PDB entry 6LGW | X-ray diffraction, 2.90 A resolution | chains A and E

== Chain A ==
Molecule: scFv 523-11
Organism: Mus musculus
Notes: antibody fragment or engineered binder
Chain sequence (228 residues; row label = number of the first residue in the row):
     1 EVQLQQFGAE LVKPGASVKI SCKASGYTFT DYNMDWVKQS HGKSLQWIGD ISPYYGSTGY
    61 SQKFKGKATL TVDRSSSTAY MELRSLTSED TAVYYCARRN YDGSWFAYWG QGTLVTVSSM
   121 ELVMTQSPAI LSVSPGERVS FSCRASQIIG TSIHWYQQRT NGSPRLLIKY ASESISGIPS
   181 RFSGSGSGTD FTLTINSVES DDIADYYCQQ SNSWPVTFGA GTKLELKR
Not modelled in the structure: 119-120, 225-228
Disulfide bonds: Cys22-Cys96, Cys143-Cys208

== Chain E ==
Molecule: Glycoprotein
Organism: Lyssavirus rabies
UniProtKB: chimeric construct of Q5JZZ2, Q2Z2I1, D8VEC1: residues 1-74 from Q5JZZ2 (Q5JZZ2_9RHAB) positions 20-91 (offset varies); residues 80-120 from Q2Z2I1 positions 72-108 (offset varies); residues 126-405 from D8VEC1 positions 145-424 (UniProt number = residue number + 19)
Chain sequence (409 residues; row label = number of the first residue in the row; note: 6 numbers in that range are skipped by the numbering (no residue carries them; nothing is unmodelled there); numbers below 1 keep their minus sign (Ala-3 is residue -3)):
    -3 ADEFKFPIYT IPDELGPWSP IDIHHLSCPN NLVVEDEGCT NLSEFSYMEL KVGYISAIKV
    57 NGFTCTGVVT EAET
    73 YTGGSGGTTF KRKHFRPTPD ACRAAYNWKM AGDPRYEE
   115 SLHNPYGGSG GRTTKESLII ISPSVTDLDP YDKSLHSRVF PGGKCSGITV SSTYCSTNHD
   175 YTIWMPENPR PRTPCDIFTN SRGKRASNGN KTCGFVDERG LYKSLKGACR LKLCGVLGLR
   235 LMDGTWVAMQ TSDETKWCPP DQLVNLHDFR SDEIEHLVVE ELVKKREECL DALESIMTTK
   295 SVSFRRLSHL RKLVPGFGKA YTIFNKTLME ADAHYKSVRT WNEIIPSKGC LKVGGRCHPH
   355 VNGVFFNGII LGPDDHVLIP EMQSSLLQQH MELLKSSVIP LMHPLADPST VHHHHHH
Not modelled in the structure: -3 to 0, 73-79, 115-125, 184-186, 396-411
Sequence notes: expression tag (-3 to 0, 406-411); linker (75-79, 121-125)
Disulfide bonds: Cys24-Cys283, Cys35-Cys207, Cys61-Cys94, Cys159-Cys169, Cys189-Cys228, Cys223-Cys252, Cys344-Cys351

== How chain A and chain E interact ==
Contacting residue pairs (38):
  Thr30(A) with His370(E), hydrogen bond (backbone-side chain)
  Asp31(A) with Ser341(E); Lys342(E), hydrogen bond (backbone-backbone)
  Tyr32(A) with Pro340(E); Ser341(E)
  Asn33(A) with Asn336(E); Ile339(E), hydrogen bond (side chain-backbone); Pro340(E), hydrogen bond (backbone-backbone)
  Asp50(A) with Asn336(E), hydrogen bond (backbone-side chain)
  Ile51(A) with Asn336(E)
  Ser52(A) with Asn336(E)
  Tyr54(A) with Asp368(E), hydrogen bond; His370(E)
  Tyr55(A) with His370(E); Val371(E), hydrogen bond (side chain-backbone); Met376(E), hydrophobic; Leu380(E), hydrophobic
  Ser57(A) with Asn336(E), hydrogen bond
  Thr58(A) with Thr334(E); Asn336(E)
  Gly59(A) with Thr334(E); Asn336(E)
  Lys65(A) with Arg333(E)
  Tyr101(A) with Ser341(E), hydrogen bond (backbone-side chain); Cys344(E), hydrogen bond (backbone-side chain); Arg350(E); Cys351(E)
  Asp102(A) with Pro340(E); Lys346(E), hydrogen bond (backbone-side chain); Gly349(E); Arg350(E); Cys351(E)
  Gly103(A) with Pro340(E); Lys346(E)
  Ser104(A) with Lys346(E), hydrogen bond; Gly349(E)
  Trp214(A) with Thr334(E); Glu337(E)
Interface residues without a listed pair, chain A (20 interface residues in all): Gln62, Tyr170
Interface residues without a listed pair, chain E (21 interface residues in all): Trp335, Leu372, Gln377

== Summary ==
The interface between chain A and chain E involves 20 residues on one side and 21 on the other; the contacts
include 12 hydrogen bonds. Among the polar pairs are Thr30(A)-His370(E), Asn33(A)-Ile339(E) and
Asp50(A)-Asn336(E).
Chain A is scFv 523-11 (Mus musculus) and chain E is Glycoprotein (Lyssavirus rabies); the structure,
Structure of Rabies virus glycoprotein in complex with neutralizing antibody 523-11 at acidic pH, was
determined by X-ray diffraction together with 6LGX from the same study.
